9E1O - chains B and I of the 11 polymer chains in the assembly; structure by electron microscopy, 3.30 A resolution.

[Chain B]
Molecule: Histone H4
Source organism: Xenopus laevis
Reference sequence: P62799 (H4_XENLA); residues 0-102 here correspond to UniProt positions 1-103 (UniProt number = residue number + 1)
Chain sequence (103 residues; each row starts with the number of its first residue; numbering starts at 0):
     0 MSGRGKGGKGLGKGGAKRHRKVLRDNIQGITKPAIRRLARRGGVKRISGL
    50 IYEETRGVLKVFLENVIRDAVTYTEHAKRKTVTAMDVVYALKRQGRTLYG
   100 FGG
Unresolved in the structure: 0-16, 102
UniProt features mapped onto this chain:
  - DNA-binding region: Lys16 to Lys20
  - modified residue: Ser1 (N-acetylserine), Arg3 (Asymmetric dimethylarginine), Lys5 (N6-(2-hydroxyisobutyryl)lysine), Lys8 (N6-(2-hydroxyisobutyryl)lysine), Lys12 (N6-(2-hydroxyisobutyryl)lysine), Lys16 (N6-(2-hydroxyisobutyryl)lysine), Lys20 (N6,N6,N6-trimethyllysine), Lys31 (N6-(2-hydroxyisobutyryl)lysine), Lys44 (N6-(2-hydroxyisobutyryl)lysine), Ser47 (Phosphoserine), Tyr51 (Phosphotyrosine), Lys59 (N6-(2-hydroxyisobutyryl)lysine), Lys77 (N6-(2-hydroxyisobutyryl)lysine), Lys79 (N6-(2-hydroxyisobutyryl)lysine), Tyr88 (Phosphotyrosine), Lys91 (N6-(2-hydroxyisobutyryl)lysine)
  - cross-link (Glycyl lysine isopeptide (Lys-Gly)): Lys31 (interchain with G-Cter in UFM1), Lys91 (interchain with G-Cter in ubiquitin)

[Chain I]
Molecule: 149-nt DNA strand
Source organism: Homo sapiens
Sequence (149 nucleotides; row label = number of the first residue in the row; numbers below 1 keep their minus sign (DA-73 is residue -73)):
   -73 ACAGGATGTATATATCTGACACGTGCCTGGAGACTAGGGAGTAATCCCCT
   -23 TGGCGGTTAAAACGCGGGGGACAGCGCGTACGTGCGTTTAAGCGGTGCTA
    27 GAGCTGTCTACGACCAATTGAGCGGCCTCGGCACCGGGATTCTCCAGGG
Unresolved in the structure: 75

[Chain B / chain I interface]
Contacting residue pairs - 12 pairs, chain B then chain I:
  Arg45(B) - DC7(I)  sugar contact
  Arg45(B) - DG8(I)  phosphate contact
  Ile46(B) - DC7(I)  sugar contact
  Ile46(B) - DG8(I)  hydrogen bond to the phosphate
  Ser47(B) - DC7(I)  hydrogen bond to the phosphate
  Gly48(B) - DC7(I)  hydrogen bond to the phosphate
  Arg78(B) - DA28(I)  phosphate contact
  Arg78(B) - DG29(I)  phosphate contact
  Lys79(B) - DG27(I)  salt bridge to the phosphate
  Lys79(B) - DA28(I)  hydrogen bond to the phosphate
  Thr80(B) - DG27(I)  phosphate contact
  Thr80(B) - DA28(I)  hydrogen bond to the phosphate
Other interface residues (no listed pair), chain B (9 interface residues in all): Lys44, Lys77

[Summary]
The interface between chain B and chain I involves 9 residues on one side and 5 on the other; the contacts
include 5 hydrogen bonds and 1 salt bridge. Polar contacts include Ile46(B)-DG8(I), Ser47(B)-DC7(I) and
Gly48(B)-DC7(I).
Here chain B is Histone H4 (Xenopus laevis) and chain I is a 149-nt DNA strand (Homo sapiens). Entry 9E1O
(Snf2h bound nucleosome complex - ClassB1) was determined by electron microscopy, deposited together with
9E1L, 9E1M, 9E1N, 9E1P, 9E1Q, 9E1R and 4 further entries.
